4G9N - chains A and B; structure by X-ray diffraction, 2.20 A resolution.

# Chain A (and B)
Molecule: agglutinin
From: Rhizoctonia solani
Notes: chain B of this document is another copy of the same molecule, construct and numbering; everything in this record applies to it too
Amino-acid sequence (143 residues; each row starts with the number of its first residue):
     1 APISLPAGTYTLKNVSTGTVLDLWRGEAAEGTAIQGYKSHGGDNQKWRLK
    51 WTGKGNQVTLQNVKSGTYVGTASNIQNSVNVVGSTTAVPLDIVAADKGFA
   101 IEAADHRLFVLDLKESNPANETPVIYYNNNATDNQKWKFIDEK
Not modelled in the structure: 143 (chain B: fully traced)
Residues lining bound ligands:
  - 2-acetamido-2-deoxy-beta-D-galactopyranose (NGA), molecule 1: Asp-22, Leu-23, Trp-24, Arg-25, Gln-35, Tyr-37, His-40, Asn-44, Gln-45, Glu-121
  - 2-acetamido-2-deoxy-beta-D-galactopyranose (NGA), molecule 2: Ser-78, Asp-112, Lys-114, Glu-115, Ser-116, Ile-125, Tyr-127, Asn-134, Gln-135

# Chain A / chain B interface
Pairs across the interface (48):
  Ala-1(A) / Phe-139(B)
  Ala-1(A) / Ile-140(B)
  Ala-1(A) / Asp-141(B)  hydrogen bond (backbone-backbone)
  Pro-2(A) / Phe-139(B)
  Ile-3(A) / Ser-4(B)
  Ile-3(A) / Leu-5(B)  hydrophobic
  Ile-3(A) / Pro-6(B)
  Ile-3(A) / Tyr-10(B)
  Ile-3(A) / Phe-99(B)
  Ile-3(A) / Phe-139(B)  hydrogen bond (backbone-backbone)
  Ile-3(A) / Asp-141(B)
  Ser-4(A) / Ile-3(B)
  Leu-5(A) / Ile-3(B)  hydrophobic
  Leu-5(A) / Ala-94(B)  hydrophobic
  Pro-6(A) / Ile-3(B)
  Trp-51(A) / Ala-94(B)  hydrogen bond (side chain-backbone)
  Trp-51(A) / Ala-95(B)
  Trp-51(A) / Asp-96(B)
  Gly-55(A) / Ala-131(B)
  Asn-56(A) / Ala-94(B)
  Asn-56(A) / Ala-95(B)
  Asn-56(A) / Ala-100(B)
  Asn-56(A) / Asn-129(B)  hydrogen bond
  Asn-56(A) / Ala-131(B)
  Ile-92(A) / Val-93(B)
  Ile-92(A) / Ala-94(B)  hydrogen bond (backbone-backbone)
  Val-93(A) / Ile-92(B)
  Ala-94(A) / Leu-5(B)  hydrophobic
  Ala-94(A) / Trp-51(B)  hydrogen bond (backbone-side chain)
  Ala-94(A) / Asn-56(B)
  Ala-94(A) / Ile-92(B)  hydrogen bond (backbone-backbone)
  Ala-95(A) / Trp-51(B)
  Ala-95(A) / Asn-56(B)
  Asp-96(A) / Trp-51(B)
  Phe-99(A) / Ile-3(B)
  Ala-100(A) / Asn-56(B)
  Glu-102(A) / Arg-107(B)  salt bridge
  Arg-107(A) / Glu-102(B)  salt bridge
  Arg-107(A) / Arg-107(B)
  Asn-129(A) / Asn-56(B)  hydrogen bond
  Ala-131(A) / Gly-55(B)
  Ala-131(A) / Asn-56(B)
  Lys-138(A) / Pro-2(B)
  Phe-139(A) / Pro-2(B)
  Phe-139(A) / Ile-3(B)  hydrogen bond (backbone-backbone)
  Ile-140(A) / Ala-1(B)  hydrophobic
  Asp-141(A) / Ala-1(B)
  Asp-141(A) / Ile-3(B)
Other interface residues (no listed pair), chain A (26 interface residues in all): Tyr-10, Asp-91
Other interface residues (no listed pair), chain B (27 interface residues in all): Asp-91, Lys-136, Lys-138

# In short
The interface between chain A and chain B involves 26 residues on one side and 27 on the other; the contacts
include 9 hydrogen bonds and 2 salt bridges. Polar pairs include Glu-102(A)/Arg-107(B), Trp-51(A)/Ala-94(B)
and Asn-56(A)/Asn-129(B). Ligands of chain A: 2-acetamido-2-deoxy-beta-D-galactopyranose.
Chain A and chain B are both agglutinin (Rhizoctonia solani); the structure, Crystal structure of the
Rhizoctonia solani agglutinin in complex with N'-acetyl-galactosamine, was determined by X-ray diffraction
together with 4G9M from the same study.
